Entry 7C8K (electron microscopy, 3.20 A resolution); this record covers chain A.

== Chain A ==
Name: Angiotensin-converting enzyme
Organism: Rhinolophus macrotis
Notes: EC 3.4.-.-
Reference sequence: E2DHI3 (E2DHI3_RHIMR); residues 19-614 here = UniProt positions 19-614
Amino-acid sequence (596 residues; numbered 19 to 614; the number before each row is that of its first residue):
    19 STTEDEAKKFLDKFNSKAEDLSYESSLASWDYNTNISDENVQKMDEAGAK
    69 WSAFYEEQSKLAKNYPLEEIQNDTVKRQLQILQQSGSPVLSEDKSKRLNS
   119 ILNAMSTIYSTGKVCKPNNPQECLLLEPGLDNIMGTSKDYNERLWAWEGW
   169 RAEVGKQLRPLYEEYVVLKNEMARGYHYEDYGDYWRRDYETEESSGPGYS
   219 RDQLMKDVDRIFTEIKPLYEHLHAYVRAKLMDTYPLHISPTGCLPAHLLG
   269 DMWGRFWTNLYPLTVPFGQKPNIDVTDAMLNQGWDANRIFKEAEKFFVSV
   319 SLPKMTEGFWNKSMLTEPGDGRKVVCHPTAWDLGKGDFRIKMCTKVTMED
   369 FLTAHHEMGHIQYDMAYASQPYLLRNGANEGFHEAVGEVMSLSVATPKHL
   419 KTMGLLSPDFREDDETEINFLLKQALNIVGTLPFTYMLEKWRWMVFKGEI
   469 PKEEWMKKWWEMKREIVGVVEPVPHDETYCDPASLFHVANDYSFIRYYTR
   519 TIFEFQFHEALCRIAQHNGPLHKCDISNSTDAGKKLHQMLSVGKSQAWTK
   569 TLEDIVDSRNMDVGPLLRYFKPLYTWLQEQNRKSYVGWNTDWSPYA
Disulfides: Cys133-Cys141, Cys344-Cys361, Cys530-Cys542
Covalently attached groups: N-acetylglucosamine (NAG) linked to Asn53, Asn90, Asn329, Asn546
Metal / ion sites: Zn2+: His374, His378, Glu402
What the authors report for this chain:
  - post-translational modification sites: Asn53, Asn90, Asn329, Asn546 (proposed by the authors, not directly observed)
  - specificity-determining residues: Tyr41

== Summary ==
N-acetylglucosamine is covalently linked to Asn53, Asn90, Asn329 and Asn546. His374, His378 and Glu402
coordinate Zn2+. The paper reports the specificity determinant Tyr41; modification sites Asn53, Asn90 and
Asn329 among others.
Chain A is Angiotensin-converting enzyme (Rhinolophus macrotis); the structure, Structural basis for
cross-species recognition of COVID-19 virus spike receptor binding domain to bat ACE2, was determined by
electron microscopy (same publication as 7C8J).
